PDB entry 6ADL | electron microscopy, 3.08 A resolution | chains A and C of the 4 polymer chains in the assembly

== Chain A ==
Molecule: VP1
Source organism: Senecavirus A
Chain sequence (230 residues; row label = number of the first residue in the row):
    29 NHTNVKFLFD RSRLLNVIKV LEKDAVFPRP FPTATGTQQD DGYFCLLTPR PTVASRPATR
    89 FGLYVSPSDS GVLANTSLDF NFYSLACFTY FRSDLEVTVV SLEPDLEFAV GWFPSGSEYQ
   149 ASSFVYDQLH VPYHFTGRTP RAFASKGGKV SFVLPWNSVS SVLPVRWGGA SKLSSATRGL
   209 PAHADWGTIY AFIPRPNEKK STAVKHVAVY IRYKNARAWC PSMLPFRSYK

== Chain C ==
Molecule: VP3
Source organism: Senecavirus A
Chain sequence (238 residues; each row starts with the number of its first residue):
     1 GPIPTAPREN SLMFLSTTPD DTVPAYGNVR TPPVNYLPGE ITDLLQLARI PTLMAFGRVP
    61 EPEPASDAYV PYVAVPTQFD DKPLISFPIT LSDPVYQNTL VGAISSNFAN YRGCIQITLT
   121 FCGPMMARGK FLLSYSPPNG TQPQTLSEAM QCTYSIWDIG LNSSWTFVIP YISPSDYRET
   181 RAITNSVYSA DGWFSLHKLT KITLPPDCPQ SPCILFFASA GEDYTLRLPV DCNPSYVF
Unresolved in the structure: 59-66

== How chain A and chain C interact ==
Pairs across the interface (103):
  His30(A) - Arg227(C)
  His30(A) - Leu228(C)  hydrogen bond (side chain-backbone)
  His30(A) - Pro229(C)
  Thr31(A) - Asp43(C)  hydrogen bond
  Thr31(A) - Leu44(C)  hydrogen bond (backbone-backbone)
  Thr31(A) - Leu45(C)
  Thr31(A) - Phe108(C)
  Thr31(A) - Leu226(C)
  Asn32(A) - Thr42(C)
  Asn32(A) - Asp43(C)  hydrogen bond (backbone-side chain)
  Val33(A) - Ile41(C)
  Val33(A) - Thr42(C)  hydrogen bond (backbone-backbone)
  Val33(A) - Asp43(C)
  Val33(A) - Leu44(C)  hydrophobic
  Leu36(A) - Phe108(C)  hydrophobic
  Leu36(A) - Pro229(C)  hydrophobic
  Arg39(A) - Thr17(C)
  Ser40(A) - Phe14(C)
  Ser40(A) - Ser16(C)  hydrogen bond (side chain-backbone)
  Phe89(A) - Val237(C)  hydrophobic
  Leu91(A) - Phe238(C)  hydrophobic
  Leu106(A) - Tyr236(C)
  Asp107(A) - Tyr236(C)
  Phe108(A) - Cys232(C)  hydrogen bond (backbone-side chain)
  Phe108(A) - Pro234(C)  hydrophobic
  Phe108(A) - Tyr236(C)  hydrogen bond (backbone-side chain)
  Phe108(A) - Val237(C)  hydrophobic
  Asn109(A) - Asp231(C)
  Asn109(A) - Cys232(C)  hydrogen bond
  Tyr111(A) - Tyr236(C)
  Ser112(A) - Asn107(C)  hydrogen bond (backbone-side chain)
  Ser112(A) - Cys232(C)  hydrogen bond
  Ser112(A) - Tyr236(C)
  Leu113(A) - Asn107(C)
  Cys115(A) - Ile41(C)
  Cys115(A) - Leu44(C)  hydrophobic
  Cys115(A) - Leu47(C)
  Phe116(A) - Ile41(C)  hydrophobic
  Arg120(A) - Thr31(C)  hydrogen bond
  Arg120(A) - Pro32(C)  hydrogen bond (side chain-backbone)
  Arg120(A) - Val34(C)
  Glu124(A) - Thr22(C)
  Thr126(A) - Phe14(C)
  Trp140(A) - Tyr26(C)  hydrophobic
  Pro168(A) - Ala25(C)
  Lys177(A) - Phe14(C)
  Ser179(A) - Thr22(C)  hydrogen bond
  Ser179(A) - Val23(C)
  Phe180(A) - Thr22(C)
  Phe180(A) - Val23(C)
  Phe180(A) - Ala25(C)  hydrophobic
  Val181(A) - Thr22(C)
  Val181(A) - Val23(C)  hydrogen bond (backbone-backbone)
  Val181(A) - Pro24(C)  hydrophobic
  Val181(A) - Ala25(C)
  Pro183(A) - Tyr26(C)
  Pro183(A) - Val29(C)  hydrophobic
  Trp184(A) - Thr31(C)
  Ser188(A) - Pro32(C)
  Ser189(A) - Pro32(C)
  Ser189(A) - Pro33(C)
  Ser189(A) - Val34(C)
  Ser189(A) - Tyr36(C)
  Val190(A) - Val34(C)  hydrophobic
  Val190(A) - Leu37(C)  hydrophobic
  Tyr238(A) - Phe14(C)  hydrophobic
  Arg240(A) - Ser16(C)  hydrogen bond (side chain-backbone)
  Arg240(A) - Thr17(C)
  Arg240(A) - Thr18(C)  hydrogen bond (side chain-backbone)
  Arg240(A) - Asp20(C)  hydrogen bond (side chain-backbone)
  Lys242(A) - Asp21(C)  salt bridge
  Arg245(A) - Val34(C)
  Arg245(A) - Glu40(C)  salt bridge
  Ala246(A) - Glu40(C)
  Ala246(A) - Ile41(C)  hydrogen bond (backbone-backbone)
  Trp247(A) - Val34(C)  hydrophobic
  Trp247(A) - Leu37(C)
  Trp247(A) - Gly39(C)
  Trp247(A) - Glu40(C)
  Cys248(A) - Pro38(C)
  Cys248(A) - Gly39(C)  hydrogen bond (backbone-backbone)
  Pro249(A) - Ile41(C)  hydrophobic
  Pro249(A) - Leu47(C)  hydrophobic
  Ser250(A) - Leu47(C)
  Leu252(A) - Leu100(C)  hydrophobic
  Leu252(A) - Ala103(C)  hydrophobic
  Leu252(A) - Ile104(C)  hydrophobic
  Pro253(A) - Tyr236(C)  hydrophobic
  Phe254(A) - Asp67(C)
  Phe254(A) - Asn98(C)
  Arg255(A) - Asn98(C)
  Arg255(A) - Asn233(C)  hydrogen bond (side chain-backbone)
  Arg255(A) - Ser235(C)
  Arg255(A) - Tyr236(C)
  Ser256(A) - Asp67(C)
  Ser256(A) - Gln97(C)
  Tyr257(A) - Ala55(C)
  Tyr257(A) - Asp67(C)  hydrogen bond (backbone-side chain)
  Tyr257(A) - Tyr69(C)  hydrophobic
  Tyr257(A) - Pro94(C)
  Tyr257(A) - Gln97(C)
  Tyr257(A) - Asn98(C)  hydrogen bond
  Lys258(A) - Asp67(C)
Other interface residues (no listed pair), chain A (52 interface residues in all): Tyr118, Val128, Pro142, Ser186
Other interface residues (no listed pair), chain C (51 interface residues in all): Leu15

== In short ==
The interface between chain A and chain C involves 52 residues on one side and 51 on the other, with 23
hydrogen bonds and 2 salt bridges. Polar pairs include Lys242(A)-Asp21(C), Arg245(A)-Glu40(C) and
His30(A)-Leu228(C).
Chain A is VP1 and chain C is VP3, both from Senecavirus A; the structure, Anthrax Toxin Receptor 1-bound
spent particles of Seneca Valley Virus in acidic conditions, was determined by electron microscopy, deposited
together with 6ADM, 6ADR, 6ADS and 6ADT.
